PDB entry 8VCT | electron microscopy, 3.83 A resolution | chains B and A of the 10 polymer chains in the assembly

== Chain B (and A) ==
Protein: Transposon Tn7 transposition protein TnsC
From: Escherichia coli
Notes: chain A of this document is another copy of the same molecule, construct and numbering; everything in this record applies to it too
Reference sequence: P05846 (TNSC_ECOLX); residues 1-503 here = UniProt positions 1-503
Sequence (523 residues; each row starts with the number of its first residue):
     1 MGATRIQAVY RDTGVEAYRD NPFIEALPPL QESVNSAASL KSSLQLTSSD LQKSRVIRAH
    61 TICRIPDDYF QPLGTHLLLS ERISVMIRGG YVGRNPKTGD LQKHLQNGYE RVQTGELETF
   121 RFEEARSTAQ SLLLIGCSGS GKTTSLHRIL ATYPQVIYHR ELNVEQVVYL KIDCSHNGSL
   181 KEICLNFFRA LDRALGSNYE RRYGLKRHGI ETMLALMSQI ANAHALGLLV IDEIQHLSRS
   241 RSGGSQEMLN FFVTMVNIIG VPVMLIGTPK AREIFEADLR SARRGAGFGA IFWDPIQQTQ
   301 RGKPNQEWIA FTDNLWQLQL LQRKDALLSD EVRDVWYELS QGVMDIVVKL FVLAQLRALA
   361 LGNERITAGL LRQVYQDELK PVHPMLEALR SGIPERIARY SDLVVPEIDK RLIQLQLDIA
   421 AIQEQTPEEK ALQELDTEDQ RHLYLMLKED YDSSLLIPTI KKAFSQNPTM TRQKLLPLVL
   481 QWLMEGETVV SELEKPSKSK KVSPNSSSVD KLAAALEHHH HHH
Not modelled in the structure: 1-3, 486-523 (chain A: 1-2, 486-523)
Sequence notes: engineered mutation Gly2 (Ser in P05846); expression tag (504-523)
Residues lining bound ligands:
  - ADP (adenosine-5'-diphosphate): Pro66, Tyr69, Phe70, Gln71, Ser138, Gly139, Ser140, Gly141, Lys142, Thr143, Thr144, Phe311, Met344, Asp345, Val348
  - ATP-gamma-S (AGS; phosphothiophosphoric acid-adenylate ester): Thr128, Arg283, Arg284

== Interface between chain B and chain A ==
Contacting residue pairs - 38 pairs, chain B then chain A:
  Thr4(B) - Glu124(A)
  Ile6(B) - Tyr109(A)  hydrophobic
  Gln7(B) - Gln106(A)
  Gln7(B) - Tyr109(A)
  Val9(B) - Tyr109(A)  hydrogen bond (backbone-side chain)
  Val9(B) - Glu110(A)
  Val9(B) - Gln113(A)  hydrogen bond (backbone-side chain)
  Arg11(B) - Gln113(A)
  Arg11(B) - Thr114(A)
  Ala26(B) - Tyr109(A)  hydrogen bond (backbone-side chain)
  Gln31(B) - Glu118(A)
  Gln31(B) - Thr119(A)
  Asn35(B) - Glu118(A)
  Ser39(B) - Thr119(A)  hydrogen bond
  Ile57(B) - Glu81(A)
  Asp67(B) - Arg284(A)  salt bridge
  Ala151(B) - Phe122(A)  hydrogen bond (backbone-backbone)
  Thr152(B) - Phe120(A)
  Thr152(B) - Phe122(A)
  Arg193(B) - Val253(A)
  Arg193(B) - Asn257(A)
  Lys410(B) - Phe292(A)
  Ile413(B) - Ala290(A)
  Gln416(B) - Leu78(A)
  Leu417(B) - Leu78(A)  hydrophobic
  Glu438(B) - Leu327(A)
  His442(B) - Asp325(A)
  His442(B) - Leu327(A)
  Leu445(B) - Ala326(A)  hydrophobic
  Asp450(B) - Gln473(A)
  Asp450(B) - Leu476(A)
  Tyr451(B) - Gln473(A)  hydrogen bond
  Gln473(B) - Asp450(A)  hydrogen bond
  Leu476(B) - Leu480(A)  hydrophobic
  Pro477(B) - Leu480(A)  hydrophobic
  Pro477(B) - Met484(A)  hydrophobic
  Leu480(B) - Leu476(A)  hydrophobic
  Met484(B) - Pro477(A)  hydrophobic
Other interface residues (no listed pair), chain B (45 interface residues in all): Ala8, Tyr10, Leu27, Pro29, Lys53, Ser54, Val56, His60, His147, Pro154, Ile157, Lys171, Arg201, Asp418, Ala420, Glu449, Lys474
Other interface residues (no listed pair), chain A (40 interface residues in all): Gln31, Val34, Gly74, Thr75, Arg82, Gln102, Val112, Arg121, Glu211, Arg283, Ile291, Gln300, Gln317, His442

== Summary ==
45 residues of chain B face 40 of chain A across their interface; the contacts include 7 hydrogen bonds and 1
salt bridge. Polar pairs include Asp67(B)-Arg284(A), Val9(B)-Tyr109(A) and Val9(B)-Gln113(A). Bound to chain
B: ATP-gamma-S and ADP.
Both chains are Transposon Tn7 transposition protein TnsC (Escherichia coli). Entry 8VCT (CyoEM structure of
the TnsC(1-503)-TnsD(1-318)-DNA complex in a 6:2:1 stoichiometry from E. coli Tn7 bound to ...) was determined
by electron microscopy together with 8GLU, 8GLW, 8GLX and 8VCJ from the same study.
